Entry 5OCW (X-ray diffraction, 4.00 A resolution); this record covers chains A and B of the 4 polymer chains in the assembly.

# Chain A
Name: Tryptophan synthase alpha chain
Source organism: Mycobacterium tuberculosis (strain ATCC 25618 / H37Rv)
Notes: EC 4.2.1.20
UniProt: P9WFY1 (TRPA_MYCTU); residues 1-270 here = UniProt positions 1-270
Sequence (290 residues; each row starts with the number of its first residue; numbers below 1 keep their minus sign (Met-19 is residue -19)):
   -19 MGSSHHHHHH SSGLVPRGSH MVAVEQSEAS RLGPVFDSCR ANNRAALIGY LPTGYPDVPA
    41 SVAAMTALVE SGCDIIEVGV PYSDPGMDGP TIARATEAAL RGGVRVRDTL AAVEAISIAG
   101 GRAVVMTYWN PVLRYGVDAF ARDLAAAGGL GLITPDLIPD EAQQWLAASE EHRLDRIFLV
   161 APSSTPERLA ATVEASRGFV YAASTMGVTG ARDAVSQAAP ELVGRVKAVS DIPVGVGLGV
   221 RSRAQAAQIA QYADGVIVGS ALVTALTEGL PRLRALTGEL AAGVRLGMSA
Disordered / not traced: -19 to 7, 193-195, 268-270
Differences from the reference sequence: initiating methionine (-19); expression tag (-18 to 0)
UniProt features mapped onto this chain:
  - active site (Proton acceptor): Glu57, Asp68
Reported in the primary citation:
  - mutagenesis - D136N: increased growth

# Chain B
Name: Tryptophan synthase beta chain
Source organism: Mycobacterium tuberculosis (strain ATCC 25618 / H37Rv)
Notes: EC 4.2.1.20
UniProt: P9WFX9 (TRPB_MYCTU); residues -11 to 410 here correspond to UniProt positions 1-422 (UniProt number = residue number + 12)
Sequence (442 residues; each row starts with the number of its first residue; numbers below 1 keep their minus sign (Met-31 is residue -31)):
   -31 MGSSHHHHHH SSGLVPRGSH MMTDLSTPDL PRMSAAIAEP TSHDPDSGGH FGGPSGWGGR
    29 YVPEALMAVI EEVTAAYQKE RVSQDFLDDL DRLQANYAGR PSPLYEATRL SQHAGSARIF
    89 LKREDLNHTG SHKINNVLGQ ALLARRMGKT RVIAETGAGQ HGVATATACA LLGLDCVIYM
   149 GGIDTARQAL NVARMRLLGA EVVAVQTGSK TLKDAINEAF RDWVANADNT YYCFGTAAGP
   209 HPFPTMVRDF QRIIGMEARV QIQGQAGRLP DAVVACVGGG SNAIGIFHAF LDDPGVRLVG
   269 FEAAGDGVET GRHAATFTAG SPGAFHGSFS YLLQDEDGQT IESHSISAGL DYPGVGPEHA
   329 WLKEAGRVDY RPITDSEAMD AFGLLCRMEG IIPAIESAHA VAGALKLGVE LGRGAVIVVN
   389 LSGRGDKDVE TAAKWFGLLG ND
Disordered / not traced: -31 to 8, 408-410
Differences from the reference sequence: initiating methionine (-31); expression tag (-30 to -12)
Ligand contacts: P1T (2-[({3-hydroxy-2-methyl-5-[(phosphonooxy)methyl]pyridin-4-yl}methyl)amino]acrylic acid): Ser99, His100, Lys101, Glu123, Thr124, Gly125, Ala126, Gly127, Gln128, His129, Leu180, Gly203, Thr204, Cys244, Val245, Gly246, Gly247, Gly248, Ser249, Asn250, Gly317, Leu318, Ala362, Glu364, Ser365, Ser390, Gly391
Reported in the primary citation:
  - mutagenesis - N185S, F293C: increased growth
  - mutagenesis - F188L: decreased catalytic activity
  - mutagenesis - F188L: unchanged catalytic activity on compound 2
  - mutagenesis - F188L: unchanged binding to inhibitor

# Interface between chain A and chain B
Pairs across the interface (59; chain A residue first):
  Pro61(A) - Gln307(B)  hydrogen bond (backbone-side chain)
  Tyr62(A) - Phe293(B)
  Tyr62(A) - Gly306(B)
  Tyr62(A) - Gln307(B)
  Tyr62(A) - Thr308(B)
  Ser63(A) - Gln307(B)  hydrogen bond (backbone-side chain)
  Ser63(A) - Thr308(B)  hydrogen bond (side chain-backbone)
  Asp64(A) - Lys181(B)  salt bridge
  Asp64(A) - Asn185(B)  hydrogen bond
  Asp64(A) - Phe293(B)
  Asp64(A) - Thr308(B)  hydrogen bond
  Pro65(A) - Arg189(B)  hydrogen bond (backbone-side chain)
  Gly66(A) - Phe188(B)
  Gly66(A) - Arg189(B)  hydrogen bond (backbone-side chain)
  Met67(A) - Pro31(B)  hydrophobic
  Asp68(A) - Arg189(B)  hydrogen bond (backbone-side chain)
  Arg74(A) - Thr175(B)
  Leu80(A) - Gln307(B)
  Arg85(A) - Glu304(B)  salt bridge
  Arg85(A) - Asp305(B)  salt bridge
  Val86(A) - Asp305(B)  hydrogen bond (backbone-side chain)
  Trp109(A) - Tyr29(B)
  Asn110(A) - Gly291(B)
  Asn110(A) - Ala292(B)  hydrogen bond (side chain-backbone)
  Asn110(A) - Gln302(B)  hydrogen bond
  Asn110(A) - Gly306(B)  hydrogen bond (side chain-backbone)
  Pro111(A) - Asp305(B)
  Leu113(A) - Ala292(B)  hydrophobic
  Leu113(A) - Phe297(B)  hydrophobic
  Arg114(A) - Gln302(B)
  Arg114(A) - Asp303(B)  hydrogen bond (side chain-backbone)
  Arg114(A) - Glu304(B)
  Arg114(A) - Asp305(B)
  Arg114(A) - Gly306(B)
  Pro135(A) - Pro31(B)
  Asp136(A) - Tyr29(B)
  Asp136(A) - Val30(B)  hydrogen bond (backbone-backbone)
  Leu137(A) - Tyr29(B)  hydrophobic
  Ile138(A) - Arg28(B)
  Ile138(A) - Val30(B)
  Ile138(A) - Glu32(B)
  Ile138(A) - Met35(B)  hydrophobic
  Glu141(A) - Gly16(B)
  Glu141(A) - His18(B)  salt bridge
  Glu141(A) - Gly27(B)
  Glu141(A) - Arg28(B)  hydrogen bond (side chain-backbone)
  Glu141(A) - Tyr29(B)
  Leu159(A) - Glu32(B)
  Val160(A) - Glu32(B)
  Ala161(A) - Ala33(B)  hydrophobic
  Ser163(A) - Ala33(B)  hydrogen bond (side chain-backbone)
  Ser163(A) - Ala36(B)
  Ser164(A) - Glu32(B)  hydrogen bond
  Arg168(A) - Glu32(B)  salt bridge
  Arg168(A) - Met35(B)
  Arg168(A) - Glu39(B)  salt bridge
  Thr172(A) - Glu32(B)  hydrogen bond
  Thr185(A) - Val192(B)
  Met186(A) - Ala193(B)  hydrophobic
Also at the interface, not in a pair above, chain A (37 interface residues in all): Gly69, Ala73, Val84, Asp140, Gln143, Thr165
Also at the interface, not in a pair above, chain B (34 interface residues in all): Pro22, Asp182, Ser289, Leu300
From the paper, about this interface:
  - interface residues, chain A: Asp136(A)
  - interface residues, chain B: Asn185(B), Phe188(B), Phe293(B)

# Overview
37 residues of chain A face 34 of chain B across their interface, with 18 hydrogen bonds and 6 salt bridges.
Polar contacts include Asp64(A)-Lys181(B), Arg85(A)-Glu304(B) and Arg85(A)-Asp305(B). Chain B binds compound
P1T. From the paper: N185S and F293C of chain B increase growth; interface residues Asp136(A) and Asn185(B)
among others; 4 substitutions were tested in all.
Chain A is Tryptophan synthase alpha chain and chain B is Tryptophan synthase beta chain, both from
Mycobacterium tuberculosis (strain ATCC 25618 / H37Rv); the structure, Structure of Mycobacterium tuberculosis
tryptophan synthase in space group F222, was determined by X-ray diffraction.
